PDB entry 8EX6 | electron microscopy, 3.54 A resolution | chain A

[Chain A]
Protein: Sphingosine-1-phosphate transporter SPNS2
Source organism: Homo sapiens
Reference sequence: Q8IVW8 (SPNS2_HUMAN); residue numbers follow UniProt; this construct covers 103-549
Sequence (451 residues; each row starts with the number of its first residue):
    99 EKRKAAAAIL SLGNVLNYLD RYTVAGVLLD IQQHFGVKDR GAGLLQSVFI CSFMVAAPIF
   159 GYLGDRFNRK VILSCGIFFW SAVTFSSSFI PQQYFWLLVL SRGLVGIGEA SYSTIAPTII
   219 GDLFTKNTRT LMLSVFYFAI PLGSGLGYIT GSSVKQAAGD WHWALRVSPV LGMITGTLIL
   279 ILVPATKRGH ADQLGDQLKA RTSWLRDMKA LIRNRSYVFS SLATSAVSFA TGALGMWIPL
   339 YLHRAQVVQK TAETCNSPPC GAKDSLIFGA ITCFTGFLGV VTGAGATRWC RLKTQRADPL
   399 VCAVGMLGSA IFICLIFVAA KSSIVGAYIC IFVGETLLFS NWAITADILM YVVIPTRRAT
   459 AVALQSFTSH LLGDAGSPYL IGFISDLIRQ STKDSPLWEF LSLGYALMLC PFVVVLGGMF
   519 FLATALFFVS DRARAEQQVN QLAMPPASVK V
Not modelled in the structure: 287-300, 349-359, 540-549
Construct notes: expression tag (99-102)
Residues lining bound ligands: sphingosine 1-phosphate (S1P; (2S,3R,4E)-2-amino-3-hydroxyoctadec-4-en-1-yl dihydrogen phosphate): Tyr120, Leu231, Ser232, Tyr235, Phe236, Ile238, Ser242, Thr329, Leu332, Gly333, Phe366, Thr370, Val378, Ile429, Glu433, Phe437, Trp440, Ala441
Reported in the primary citation:
  - mutagenesis - F236A, Y246A: unchanged expression

[Summary]
Ligands of chain A: sphingosine 1-phosphate. The paper reports that F236A and Y246A leave expression
unchanged.
Chain A is Sphingosine-1-phosphate transporter SPNS2 (Homo sapiens); the structure, Human S1P transporter
Spns2 in an inward-facing open conformation (state 1*), was determined by electron microscopy together with
8EX4, 8EX5, 8EX7, 8EX8 and 8G92 from the same study.
